8VX6 - chains J and A of the 11 polymer chains in the assembly; structure by electron microscopy, 3.20 A resolution.

== Chain J ==
Molecule: 167-nt DNA strand
Sequence (167 nucleotides; numbered -83 to 83; the number before each row is that of its first residue; numbers below 1 keep their minus sign (DA-83 is residue -83)):
   -83 ATCGGCCGCC CTGGAGAATC CCGGTGCCGA GGCCGCTCAA TTGGTCGTAG ACAGCTCTAG
   -23 CACCGCTTAA ACGCACGTAC GCGCTGTCCC CCGCGTTTTA ACCGCCAAGG GGATTACTCC
    37 CTAGTCTCCA GGCACGTGTC AGATATATAC ATCCTGTGGC GGCCGAT
Not modelled in the structure: -83 to -81, 76-83
Modified / non-standard residues: 8OG (8-oxo-2'-deoxy-guanosine-5'-monophosphate) at position -49

== Chain A ==
Name: Histone H3.2
Source organism: Xenopus laevis
UniProtKB: P84233 (H32_XENLA); residues 0-135 here correspond to UniProt positions 1-136 (UniProt number = residue number + 1)
Amino-acid sequence (136 residues; numbered 0 to 135; the number before each row is that of its first residue; numbering starts at 0):
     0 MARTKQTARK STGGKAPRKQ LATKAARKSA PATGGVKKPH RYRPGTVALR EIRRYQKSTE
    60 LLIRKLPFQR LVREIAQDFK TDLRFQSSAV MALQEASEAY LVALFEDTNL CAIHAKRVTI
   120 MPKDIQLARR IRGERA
Not modelled in the structure: 0-36, 135
Differences from the reference sequence: engineered mutation Ala102 (Gly103 in P84233)
Swiss-Prot annotation at these positions:
  - modified residue: Arg2 (Asymmetric dimethylarginine), Thr3 (Phosphothreonine), Lys4 (Allysine), Gln5 (5-glutamyl dopamine), Thr6 (Phosphothreonine), Arg8 (Citrulline), Lys9 (N6,N6,N6-trimethyllysine), Ser10 (ADP-ribosylserine), Thr11 (Phosphothreonine), Lys14 (N6-(2-hydroxyisobutyryl)lysine), Arg17 (Asymmetric dimethylarginine), Lys18 (N6-(2-hydroxyisobutyryl)lysine), Lys23 (N6-(2-hydroxyisobutyryl)lysine), Arg26 (Citrulline), Lys27 (N6,N6,N6-trimethyllysine), Ser28 (ADP-ribosylserine), Lys36 (N6,N6,N6-trimethyllysine), Lys37 (N6-methyllysine), Tyr41 (Phosphotyrosine), Lys56 (N6,N6,N6-trimethyllysine) and 8 more in UniProt
  - lipidation: Cys110 (S-palmitoyl cysteine)

== How chain J and chain A interact ==
Residue-residue contacts (23):
  DA-67(J) with His39(A), sugar contact
  DA-66(J) with Arg49(A), phosphate contact
  DT-65(J) with Arg49(A), salt bridge to the phosphate; Arg53(A), salt bridge to the phosphate
  DC-64(J) with Lys56(A), salt bridge to the phosphate
  DG9(J) with Arg40(A), hydrogen bond to the base; Tyr41(A), sugar contact; Arg42(A), sugar contact; Pro43(A), phosphate contact; Gly44(A), hydrogen bond to the phosphate; Thr45(A), phosphate contact; Val46(A), hydrogen bond to the phosphate; Ala47(A), hydrogen bond to the phosphate
  DC10(J) with Arg40(A), hydrogen bond to the sugar; Tyr41(A), hydrogen bond to the phosphate; Val46(A), phosphate contact
  DA17(J) with Leu65(A), sugar contact; Pro66(A), sugar contact; Arg69(A), salt bridge to the phosphate
  DC18(J) with Arg63(A), salt bridge to the phosphate; Lys64(A), hydrogen bond to the phosphate; Leu65(A), hydrogen bond to the phosphate
  DG26(J) with Arg83(A), sugar contact
Interface residues without a listed pair, chain J (12 interface residues in all): DG-68, DC8, DG27

== Overview ==
12 residues of chain J and 18 residues of chain A are in contact, with 8 hydrogen bonds and 5 salt bridges.
Among the polar pairs are DG9(J)-Arg40(A), DC10(J)-Arg40(A) and DG9(J)-Gly44(A).
Chain J is a 167-nt DNA strand and chain A is Histone H3.2 (Xenopus laevis); the structure, Human OGG1 bound
at the nucleosomal DNA entry site, was determined by electron microscopy together with 8VX4 and 8VX5 from the
same study.
